6HUB - chains O and U of the 28 polymer chains in the assembly; structure by X-ray diffraction, 2.90 A resolution.

Chain O:
Molecule: Proteasome subunit alpha type-2
From: Saccharomyces cerevisiae (strain ATCC 204508 / S288c)
Notes: EC 3.4.25.1
UniProt: P23639 (PSA2_YEAST); residue numbers follow UniProt; this construct covers 1-250
Amino-acid sequence (250 residues; numbered 1 to 250; the number before each row is that of its first residue):
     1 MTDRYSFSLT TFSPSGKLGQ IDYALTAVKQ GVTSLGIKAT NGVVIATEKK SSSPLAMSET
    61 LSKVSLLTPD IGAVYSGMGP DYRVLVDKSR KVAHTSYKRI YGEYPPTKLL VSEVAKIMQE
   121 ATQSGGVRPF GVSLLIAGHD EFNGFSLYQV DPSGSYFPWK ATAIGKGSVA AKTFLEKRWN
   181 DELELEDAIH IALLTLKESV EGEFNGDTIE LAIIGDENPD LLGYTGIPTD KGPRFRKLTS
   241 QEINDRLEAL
Unresolved in the structure: 220-229
Swiss-Prot annotation at these positions:
  - cross-link: Lys108 (Glycyl lysine isopeptide (Lys-Gly) (interchain with G-Cter in ubiquitin))

Chain U:
Molecule: Proteasome subunit alpha type-1
From: Saccharomyces cerevisiae (strain ATCC 204508 / S288c)
Notes: EC 3.4.25.1
UniProt: P21243 (PSA1_YEAST); residues -8 to 243 here correspond to UniProt positions 1-252 (UniProt number = residue number + 9)
Amino-acid sequence (252 residues; row label = number of the first residue in the row; numbers below 1 keep their minus sign (Met-8 is residue -8)):
    -8 MSGAAAASAA GYDRHITIFS PEGRLYQVEY AFKATNQTNI NSLAVRGKDC TVVISQKKVP
    52 DKLLDPTTVS YIFCISRTIG MVVNGPIPDA RNAALRAKAE AAEFRYKYGY DMPCDVLAKR
   112 MANLSQIYTQ RAYMRPLGVI LTFVSVDEEL GPSIYKTDPA GYYVGYKATA TGPKQQEITT
   172 NLENHFKKSK IDHINEESWE KVVEFAITHM IDALGTEFSK NDLEVGVATK DKFFTLSAEN
   232 IEERLVAIAE QD
Unresolved in the structure: -8 to 1, 243

Interface between chain O and chain U:
Residue-residue contacts - 65 pairs, chain O then chain U:
  Met1(O) - Tyr124(U)  hydrophobic
  Asp3(O) - Tyr124(U)
  Tyr5(O) - Ile7(U)
  Tyr5(O) - Ala123(U)  hydrophobic
  Tyr5(O) - Tyr124(U)  hydrophobic
  Leu9(O) - Ile9(U)  hydrophobic
  Leu9(O) - Ala123(U)  hydrophobic
  Gln20(O) - Ile9(U)
  Gln20(O) - Phe10(U)  hydrogen bond (side chain-backbone)
  Tyr23(O) - Phe10(U)
  Tyr23(O) - Ser11(U)
  Tyr23(O) - Pro12(U)  hydrophobic
  Tyr23(O) - Gly14(U)
  Ala24(O) - Phe10(U)  hydrophobic
  Thr26(O) - Pro12(U)
  Thr26(O) - Glu13(U)
  Ala27(O) - Gly14(U)
  Ser52(O) - Tyr153(U)  hydrogen bond
  Ser53(O) - Thr170(U)
  Pro54(O) - Lys158(U)
  Pro54(O) - Glu174(U)
  Leu55(O) - Tyr157(U)
  Leu55(O) - Lys158(U)  hydrogen bond (backbone-backbone)
  Leu55(O) - Ala159(U)
  Leu55(O) - Thr170(U)
  Leu55(O) - Glu174(U)
  Leu55(O) - Phe177(U)  hydrophobic
  Ala56(O) - Gly156(U)
  Ala56(O) - Tyr157(U)  hydrophobic
  Met57(O) - Arg37(U)
  Met57(O) - Val155(U)
  Met57(O) - Gly156(U)  hydrogen bond (backbone-backbone)
  Met57(O) - Tyr157(U)
  Met57(O) - Lys158(U)
  Thr60(O) - Tyr146(U)
  Thr60(O) - Val155(U)
  Thr60(O) - Gly156(U)  hydrogen bond (side chain-backbone)
  Leu61(O) - Tyr153(U)  hydrophobic
  Met78(O) - Phe10(U)  hydrophobic
  Met78(O) - Leu16(U)  hydrophobic
  Pro80(O) - Gln117(U)
  Pro80(O) - Ala151(U)
  Pro80(O) - Gly152(U)
  Pro80(O) - Tyr153(U)
  Asp81(O) - Gln117(U)
  Arg83(O) - Ala113(U)  hydrogen bond (side chain-backbone)
  Arg83(O) - Asn114(U)
  Arg83(O) - Gly152(U)  hydrogen bond (side chain-backbone)
  Arg83(O) - Tyr154(U)
  Val84(O) - Asn114(U)
  Val84(O) - Gln117(U)
  Asp87(O) - Lys110(U)  salt bridge
  Asp87(O) - Asn114(U)
  Gly126(O) - Arg122(U)
  Gly126(O) - Ala123(U)  hydrogen bond (backbone-backbone)
  Val127(O) - Gln121(U)
  Val127(O) - Arg122(U)
  Arg128(O) - Thr8(U)
  Arg128(O) - Phe10(U)
  Arg128(O) - Leu16(U)
  Arg128(O) - Thr120(U)  hydrogen bond (side chain-backbone)
  Arg128(O) - Gln121(U)  hydrogen bond (backbone-backbone)
  Pro129(O) - Phe10(U)
  Phe130(O) - Gln121(U)
  Gly131(O) - Phe10(U)
Other interface residues (no listed pair), chain O (31 interface residues in all): Gln30, Ala121
Other interface residues (no listed pair), chain U (34 interface residues in all): Thr160, Leu173

Overview:
Chain O and chain U form an interface of 31 and 34 residues respectively, with 10 hydrogen bonds and 1 salt
bridge. Polar pairs include Asp87(O)-Lys110(U), Gln20(O)-Phe10(U) and Ser52(O)-Tyr153(U).
Chain O is Proteasome subunit alpha type-2 and chain U is Proteasome subunit alpha type-1, both from
Saccharomyces cerevisiae (strain ATCC 204508 / S288c); the structure, Yeast 20S proteasome with human beta2c
(S171G) in complex with 16, was determined by X-ray diffraction together with 6HTB, 6HTC, 6HTD, 6HTP, 6HTR,
6HUC and 30 further entries from the same study.
